4X66 - chains A and O of the 23 polymer chains in the assembly; structure by X-ray diffraction, 3.45 A resolution.

== Chain A ==
Molecule: 16S rRNA
Source organism: Thermus thermophilus HB8
Sequence (1522 nucleotides; each row starts with the number of its first residue; note: 42 numbers in that range are skipped by the numbering (no residue carries them; nothing is unmodelled there); a row labelled like 190A-190L holds insertion residues (190A, then the next letters in order); numbering starts at 0):
     0 UUUGUUGGAGAGUUUGAUCCUGGCUCAGGGUGAACGCUGGCGGCGUGCCU
    50 AAGACAUGCAAGUCGUGCGGG
    73 CCGCGGGGUUUU
    88 ACUCCG
    95 UGGUC
   101 AGCGGCGGACGGGUGAGUAACGCGUGGGU
  129A G
   130 ACCUACCCGGAAGAGGGGGACAACCCGGGGAAACUCGGGCUAAUCCCCCA
   180 UGUGGACCCGC
190A-190L CCCUUGGGGUGU
   191 GUCCAAAGGGCUUU
   216 GCCCGCUUCCGGAUGGGCCCGCGUCCCAUCAGCUAGUUGGUGGGGUAAUG
   266 GCCCACCAAGGCGACGACGGGUAGCCGGUCUGAGAGGAUGGCCGGCCACA
   316 GGGGCACUGAGACACGGGCCCCACUCCUACGGGAGGCAGCAGUUAGGAAU
   366 CUUCCGCAAUGGGCGCAAGCCUGACGGAGCGACGCCGCUUGGAGGAAGAA
   416 GCCCUUCGGGGUGUAAACUCCUGAA
   442 CCCGGGACGAAACCCCCGACGA
   474 GGGGACUGACGGUACCGGG
   494 GUAAUAGCGCCGGCCAACUCCGUGCCAGCAGCCGCGGUAAUACGGAGGGC
   544 GCGAGCGUUACCCGGAUUCACUGGGCGUAAAGGGCGUGUAGGCGGCCUGG
   594 GGCGUCCCAUGUGAAAGACCACGGCUCAACCGUGGGGGAGCGUGGGAUAC
   644 GCUCAGGCUAGACGGUGGGAGAGGGUGGUGGAAUUCCCGGAGUAGCGGUG
   694 AAAUGCGCAGAUACCGGGAGGAACGCCGAUGGCGAAGGCAGCCACCUGGU
   744 CCACCCGUGACGCUGAGGCGCGAAAGCGUGGGGAGCAAACCGGAUUAGAU
   794 ACCCGGGUAGUCCACGCCCUAAACGAUGCGCGCUAGGUCUCUGGGUCU
   848 CCUGGGGGCCGAAGCUAACGCGUUAAGCGCGCCGCCUGGGGAGUACGGCC
   898 GCAAGGCUGAAACUCAAAGGAAUUGACGGGGGCCCGCACAAGCGGUGGAG
   948 CAUGUGGUUUAAUUCGAAGXAACGCGAAGAACCUUACCAGGCCUUGACAU
   998 GCUAGG
 1003A G
  1004 AACCCGGGUGAAAGCCUGGGGUGCCCC
1030A-1030D GCGA
  1031 GGGGAGCCCUAGCACAGGUGCUGCAUGGCCGUCGUCAGCUCGUGCCGUGA
  1081 GGUGUUGGGUUAAGUCCCGCAACGAGCGCAACCCCCGCCGUUAGUUGCCA
  1131 GCGGUUCGGCCGGGCACUCUAACGGGACUGCCCGCGAAA
  1171 GCGGGAGGAAGGAGGGGACGACGUCUGGUCAGCAUGGCCCUUACGGCCUG
  1221 GGCGACACACGUGCUACAAUGCCCACUACAAAGCGAUGCCACCCGGCAAC
  1271 GGGGAGCUAAUCGCAAAAAGGUGGGCCCAGUUCGGAUUGGGGUCUGCAAC
  1321 CCGACCCCAUGAAGCCGGAAUCGCUAGUAAUCGCGGAUCAG
 1361A C
  1362 CAUGCCGCGGUGAAUACGUUCCCGGGCCUUGUACACACXGCCXGUXACGC
  1412 CAUGGGAGCGGGCUCUACCCGAAGUCGCCGGG
  1446 AGCCUACGGG
  1459 CAGGCGCCGAGGGUAGGGCCCGUGACUGGGGCGAAGUCGUAACAAGGUAG
  1509 CUGUACCGGAAGGUGCGGCUGGAUCCACUCCUUUCU
Not modelled in the structure: 0-4, 1534-1538
Modified positions: PSU (pseudouridine-5'-monophosphate) at position 516, 7MG (7N-methyl-8-hydroguanosine-5'-monophosphate) at position 527, M2G (N2-dimethylguanosine-5'-monophosphate) at position 966, 5MC (5-methylcytidine-5'-monophosphate) at position 967, 2MG (2N-methylguanosine-5'-monophosphate) at position 1207, 5MC (5-methylcytidine-5'-monophosphate) at position 1400, 4OC (4n,o2'-methylcytidine-5'-monophosphate) at position 1402, 5MC (5-methylcytidine-5'-monophosphate) at position 1404, 5MC (5-methylcytidine-5'-monophosphate) at position 1407, UR3 (3-methyluridine-5'-monophoshate) at position 1498, MA6 (6N-dimethyladenosine-5'-monophoshate) at position 1518, MA6 (6N-dimethyladenosine-5'-monophoshate) at position 1519, PSU (pseudouridine-5'-monophosphate) at position 1540, PSU (pseudouridine-5'-monophosphate) at position 1541
Sequence notes: conflict C1534 (A132811 in 55771382), A1535 (C132812 in 55771382)
Ion coordination: Mg2+ site 1: U5, G6 (shared with 1 residue of chain D); Mg2+ site 2: U12, G22; K+ site 1 near U14 (its only coordinating residue here); Mg2+ site 3 near G21 (its only coordinating residue here); Mg2+ site 4 near G28 (its only coordinating residue here); Mg2+ site 5 near U37 (its only coordinating residue here); Mg2+ site 6: G46, G394; Mg2+ site 7 near C48 (its only coordinating residue here); Mg2+ site 8 near A53 (its only coordinating residue here); Mg2+ site 9: G61, U62; Mg2+ site 10: G70, U98; Mg2+ site 11: U83, C1543; 97 more Mg2+ sites not listed; 14 more K+ sites not listed
Small-molecule neighbours:
  - paromomycin (PAR), molecule 1: G31, C47, C48, A50, A51, G52, A53, G113, U114, G115, A353, C355, A356, U358, U359, A360, G361, U365, C366
  - paromomycin (PAR), molecule 2: G567, G568, C569, G570, G575, G821, C862, U863, G874, C875, C879
  - paromomycin (PAR), molecule 3: G610, A611, C613, A614, A622, C623, C624, G625, U626
  - paromomycin (PAR), molecule 4: G661, G662, A663, G664, A665, G666, G667, U740, G741, G742, U743
  - paromomycin (PAR), molecule 5: U669, G670, G671, U672, G673, G714, A715, A716, C717, C805, C806
  - paromomycin (PAR), molecule 6: 5MC_1404, G1405, U1406, 5MC_1407, A1408, C1409, G1489, C1490, G1491, A1492, A1493, G1494, U1495, C1496

== Chain O ==
Protein: 30S ribosomal protein S15
Source organism: Thermus thermophilus (strain HB8 / ATCC 27634 / DSM 579)
UniProt: Q5SJ76 (RS15_THET8); residue numbers follow UniProt; this construct covers 2-89
Chain sequence (88 residues; row label = number of the first residue in the row):
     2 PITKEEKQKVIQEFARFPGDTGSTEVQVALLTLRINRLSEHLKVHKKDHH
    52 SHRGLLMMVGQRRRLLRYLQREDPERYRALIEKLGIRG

== Interface between chain A and chain O ==
Residue-residue contacts (64):
  G579(A) - Arg54(O)  hydrogen bond to the sugar
  U580(A) - Arg54(O)  salt bridge to the phosphate
  U580(A) - Leu57(O)  sugar contact
  U580(A) - Met58(O)  sugar contact
  G581(A) - Gly61(O)  phosphate contact
  G581(A) - Arg64(O)  hydrogen bond to the phosphate
  G581(A) - Arg65(O)  salt bridge to the phosphate
  U582(A) - Arg64(O)  salt bridge to the phosphate
  U582(A) - Arg68(O)  salt bridge to the phosphate
  C656(A) - Gln28(O)  hydrogen bond to the sugar
  C656(A) - Gln62(O)  sugar contact
  G657(A) - Thr22(O)  hydrogen bond to the sugar
  G657(A) - Gln28(O)  sugar contact
  G657(A) - Leu31(O)  phosphate contact
  G658(A) - Lys8(O)  salt bridge to the phosphate
  G658(A) - Ile12(O)  phosphate contact
  G658(A) - Thr22(O)  sugar contact
  G658(A) - Leu31(O)  phosphate contact
  U659(A) - Lys8(O)  salt bridge to the phosphate
  U659(A) - Gln9(O)  phosphate contact
  G660(A) - Lys5(O)  salt bridge to the phosphate
  G666(A) - Ser52(O)  base contact
  G667(A) - His42(O)  base contact
  G667(A) - Asp49(O)  hydrogen bond to the sugar
  G667(A) - His51(O)  sugar contact
  G668(A) - His46(O)  sugar contact
  G668(A) - Lys48(O)  sugar contact
  G668(A) - Asp49(O)  sugar contact
  U669(A) - His46(O)  sugar contact
  A728(A) - Arg54(O)  salt bridge to the phosphate
  A729(A) - His51(O)  hydrogen bond to the base
  G730(A) - His51(O)  hydrogen bond to the base
  C739(A) - Pro2(O)  phosphate contact
  C739(A) - His42(O)  hydrogen bond to the sugar
  U740(A) - Pro2(O)  phosphate contact
  U740(A) - Arg38(O)  phosphate contact
  U740(A) - His42(O)  hydrogen bond to the sugar
  U740(A) - Ser52(O)  hydrogen bond to the sugar
  G741(A) - Arg35(O)  salt bridge to the phosphate
  G741(A) - Leu39(O)  sugar contact
  G741(A) - His51(O)  sugar contact
  G741(A) - Ser52(O)  sugar contact
  G741(A) - Gly55(O)  sugar contact
  G742(A) - Arg35(O)  salt bridge to the phosphate
  G742(A) - Met58(O)  sugar contact
  C749(A) - Thr22(O)  base contact
  G750(A) - Asp21(O)  hydrogen bond to the sugar
  G750(A) - Thr22(O)  sugar contact
  G750(A) - Gly23(O)  hydrogen bond to the sugar
  G750(A) - Ser24(O)  sugar contact
  G750(A) - Gln28(O)  base contact
  U751(A) - Phe18(O)  phosphate contact
  U751(A) - Gly23(O)  sugar contact
  U751(A) - Ser24(O)  sugar contact
  U751(A) - Thr25(O)  sugar contact
  G752(A) - Tyr69(O)  hydrogen bond to the phosphate
  A753(A) - Tyr69(O)  hydrogen bond to the phosphate
  C754(A) - Arg65(O)  sugar contact
  C754(A) - Tyr69(O)  sugar contact
  C754(A) - Arg72(O)  salt bridge to the phosphate
  G755(A) - Arg65(O)  salt bridge to the phosphate
  C764(A) - His50(O)  sugar contact
  C808(A) - Lys48(O)  phosphate contact
  G809(A) - Lys48(O)  salt bridge to the phosphate
Other interface residues (no listed pair), chain A (33 interface residues in all): G727, G763, G765
Other interface residues (no listed pair), chain O (39 interface residues in all): Gly20, His53, Met59, Leu66, Glu73

== In short ==
The interface between chain A and chain O involves 33 residues on one side and 39 on the other, with 14
hydrogen bonds and 13 salt bridges. Polar contacts include A729(A)-His51(O), G730(A)-His51(O) and
G579(A)-Arg54(O). Chain A binds 6 copies of paromomycin.
Chain A is 16S rRNA (Thermus thermophilus HB8) and chain O is 30S ribosomal protein S15 (Thermus thermophilus
(strain HB8 / ATCC 27634 / DSM 579)); the structure, Crystal Structure of 30S ribosomal subunit from Thermus
thermophilus, was determined by X-ray diffraction, deposited together with 4X62, 4X64 and 4X65.
